7ORW - chain A; structure by X-ray diffraction, 1.95 A resolution.

== Chain A ==
Name: Non-structural protein 10
From: Severe acute respiratory syndrome coronavirus 2
UniProtKB: P0DTD1 (R1AB_SARS2); residues 10-131 here correspond to UniProt positions 4263-4384 (UniProt number = residue number + 4253)
Chain sequence (125 residues; numbered 7 to 131; the number before each row is that of its first residue):
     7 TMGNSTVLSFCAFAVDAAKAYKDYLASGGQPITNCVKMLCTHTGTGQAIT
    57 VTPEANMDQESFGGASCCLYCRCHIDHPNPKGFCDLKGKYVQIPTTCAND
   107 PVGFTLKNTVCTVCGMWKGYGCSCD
Disordered / not traced: 131
Sequence notes: expression tag (7-9)
Ion coordination: Zn2+ site 1: C74, C77, H83, C90; Zn2+ site 2: C117, C120, C128, C130
Small-molecule neighbours: 1H-benzimidazol-4-amine (7WA): K43, H48, M63, Q65, E66, T101
Swiss-Prot annotation at these positions:
  - binding site (Zn(2+)): C74, C77, H83, C90, C117, C120, C128, C130
From the paper describing this entry:
  - binding site for 1H-benzimidazol-4-amine: T7, T47, H48, T49, M63, E66

== Summary ==
Bound to chain A: 1H-benzimidazol-4-amine. C74, C77, H83 and C90 coordinate Zn2+ site 1. The Zn2+ site 2 is
built by C117, C120, C128 and C130. Curated annotation (UniProt) lists 8 Zn2+-binding residues. The paper
reports a binding site for 1H-benzimidazol-4-amine at T7, T47 and H48 among others.
Chain A is Non-structural protein 10 (Severe acute respiratory syndrome coronavirus 2); the structure,
Non-structural protein 10 (nsp10) from SARS CoV-2 in complex with fragment VT00265, was determined by X-ray
diffraction, deposited together with 7ORR, 7ORU and 7ORV.
